PDB entry 6H3P | X-ray diffraction, 2.70 A resolution | chains A and B

[Chain A (and B)]
Protein: Chorismate mutase
Organism: Zea mays
Notes: EC 5.4.99.5; chain B of this document is another copy of the same molecule, construct and numbering; everything in this record applies to it too
UniProtKB: B4FAF1 (B4FAF1_MAIZE); residue numbers follow UniProt; this construct covers 1-253
Chain sequence (253 residues; row label = number of the first residue in the row):
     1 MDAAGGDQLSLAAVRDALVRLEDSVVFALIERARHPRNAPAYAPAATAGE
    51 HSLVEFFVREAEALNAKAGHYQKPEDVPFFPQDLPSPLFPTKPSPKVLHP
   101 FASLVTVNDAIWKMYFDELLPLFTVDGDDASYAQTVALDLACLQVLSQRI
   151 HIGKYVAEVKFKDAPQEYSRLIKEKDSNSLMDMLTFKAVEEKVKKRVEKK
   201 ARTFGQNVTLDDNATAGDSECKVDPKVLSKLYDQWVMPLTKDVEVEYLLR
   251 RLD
Unresolved in the structure: 1-8

[How chain A and chain B interact]
Residue-residue contacts (74):
  R20(A) - I30(B)  hydrogen bond (side chain-backbone)
  R20(A) - E31(B)  salt bridge
  R20(A) - R34(B)
  R20(A) - K222(B)
  D23(A) - K222(B)  salt bridge
  S24(A) - E31(B)  hydrogen bond
  F27(A) - F27(B)  hydrophobic
  F27(A) - I30(B)  hydrophobic
  F27(A) - E31(B)
  F27(A) - F204(B)
  I30(A) - R20(B)  hydrogen bond (backbone-side chain)
  I30(A) - F27(B)  hydrophobic
  E31(A) - R20(B)  salt bridge
  E31(A) - S24(B)  hydrogen bond
  E31(A) - F27(B)
  R34(A) - R20(B)
  T47(A) - F89(B)
  L53(A) - F89(B)  hydrophobic
  F56(A) - L64(B)  hydrophobic
  F56(A) - L88(B)  hydrophobic
  F57(A) - L64(B)  hydrophobic
  F57(A) - N65(B)
  E60(A) - L64(B)
  A61(A) - L64(B)
  L64(A) - F56(B)  hydrophobic
  L64(A) - F57(B)
  L64(A) - E60(B)
  L64(A) - A61(B)
  N65(A) - F57(B)
  A68(A) - L53(B)  hydrophobic
  A68(A) - A133(B)
  G69(A) - A133(B)
  H70(A) - A133(B)
  H70(A) - Q134(B)
  K73(A) - S131(B)
  K73(A) - Q134(B)
  D76(A) - Q134(B)  hydrogen bond
  L88(A) - F56(B)  hydrophobic
  F89(A) - L53(B)  hydrophobic
  K92(A) - Y132(B)
  A133(A) - A68(B)
  A133(A) - H70(B)
  Q134(A) - H70(B)
  Q134(A) - D76(B)
  K192(A) - L210(B)
  K195(A) - L210(B)
  R196(A) - V208(B)
  R196(A) - L210(B)
  K199(A) - V208(B)
  K199(A) - T209(B)  hydrogen bond (side chain-backbone)
  K199(A) - L210(B)  hydrogen bond (side chain-backbone)
  K199(A) - D211(B)
  K199(A) - D212(B)  salt bridge
  K200(A) - V208(B)
  T203(A) - T203(B)
  T203(A) - F204(B)
  T203(A) - Q206(B)
  F204(A) - F27(B)
  F204(A) - T203(B)
  F204(A) - F204(B)
  F204(A) - V208(B)  hydrophobic
  Q206(A) - T203(B)
  V208(A) - R196(B)
  V208(A) - K199(B)
  V208(A) - K200(B)
  V208(A) - F204(B)  hydrophobic
  T209(A) - K199(B)  hydrogen bond (backbone-side chain)
  L210(A) - K192(B)
  L210(A) - K195(B)
  L210(A) - R196(B)
  D211(A) - K199(B)
  D212(A) - K199(B)  salt bridge
  K222(A) - R20(B)
  K222(A) - D23(B)  salt bridge
Other interface residues (no listed pair), chain A (43 interface residues in all): A46, K67, S131, Q148
Other interface residues (no listed pair), chain B (41 interface residues in all): K67, G69, K73, P90

[In short]
43 residues of chain A face 41 of chain B across their interface, with 8 hydrogen bonds and 6 salt bridges.
Polar contacts include R20(A)-E31(B), D23(A)-K222(B) and K199(A)-D212(B).
Chain A and chain B are both Chorismate mutase (Zea mays); the structure, Crystal structure of the cytoplasmic
chorismate mutase from Zea mays, was determined by X-ray diffraction together with 6FPG and 6HJW from the same
study.
